Entry 3HGK (X-ray diffraction, 3.30 A resolution); this record covers chains A and F.

Chain A:
Protein: Protein kinase
From: Solanum pimpinellifolium
Reference sequence: Q40234 (Q40234_SOLPI); numbering as in UniProt (aligned over 1-321)
Chain sequence (327 residues; row label = number of the first residue in the row):
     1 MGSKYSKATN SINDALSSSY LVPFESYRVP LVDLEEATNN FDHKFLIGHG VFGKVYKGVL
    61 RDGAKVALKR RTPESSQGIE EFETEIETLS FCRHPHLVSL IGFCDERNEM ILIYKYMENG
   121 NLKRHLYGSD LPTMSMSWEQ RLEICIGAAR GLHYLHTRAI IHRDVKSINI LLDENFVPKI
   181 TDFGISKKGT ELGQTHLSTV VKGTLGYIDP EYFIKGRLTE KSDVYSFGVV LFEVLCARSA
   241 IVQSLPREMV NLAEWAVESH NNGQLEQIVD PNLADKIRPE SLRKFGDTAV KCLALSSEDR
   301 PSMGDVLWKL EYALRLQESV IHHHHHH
Not modelled in the structure: 1-30, 319-327
Sequence notes: engineered mutation Gly193 (Asp in Q40234); expression tag (322-327)
Modified positions: Ser198 (phosphoserine; SEP); Thr199 (phosphothreonine; TPO)
From the paper describing this entry:
  - mutagenesis - L205A/F213A: abolished binding to AvrPtoB
  - mutagenesis - L205A/F213A, K215D, N251K: unchanged binding to AvrPto
  - mutagenesis - V242D, V242W: unchanged binding to AvrPtoB1-307
  - mutagenesis - H49E/V51E, H49E/V51D: abolished binding to AvrPto
  - mutagenesis - R238A, I241D, W255D: decreased stability
  - mutagenesis - Y207D: increased signaling
  - post-translational modification sites: Thr199
  - mutagenesis - H49E/V51D, K215D, V242D, V242W: unchanged binding to Effector protein hopAB2 (chain F)
  - mutagenesis - R238A, I241D, W255D: abolished binding to Effector protein hopAB2 (chain F)
  - mutagenesis - R238A: decreased expression

Chain F:
Protein: Effector protein hopAB2
From: Pseudomonas syringae pv. tomato
Notes: EC 6.3.2.-
Reference sequence: Q8RSY1 (HPAB2_PSESM); residue numbers follow UniProt; this construct covers 121-205
Chain sequence (85 residues; each row starts with the number of its first residue):
   121 PRRGAVAHAN SIVQQLVSEG ADISHTRNML RNAMNGDAVA FSRVEQNIFR QHFPNMPMHG
   181 ISRDSELAIE LRGALRRAVH QQAAS
Not modelled in the structure: 121-123, 201-205
From the paper describing this entry:
  - mutagenesis - V159D, I181D: abolished binding to Protein kinase (chain A)
  - mutagenesis - P174D: decreased binding to Protein kinase (chain A)
  - mutagenesis - D157A: unchanged binding to Protein kinase (chain A)
  - mutagenesis - M176D, I181D: abolished signaling in response to AvrPtoB-induced resistance

Interface between chain A and chain F:
Residue-residue contacts (28; chain A residue first):
  Val51(A) - Asn152(F)
  Val51(A) - Asp157(F)
  Asp164(A) - Ala158(F)
  Val200(A) - Phe161(F)
  Val201(A) - Ala160(F)
  Val201(A) - Gln166(F)
  Lys202(A) - Val159(F)
  Lys202(A) - Ala160(F)
  Gly203(A) - Ala158(F)
  Gly203(A) - Val159(F)  hydrogen bond (backbone-backbone)
  Thr204(A) - Gly156(F)
  Thr204(A) - Ala158(F)
  Leu205(A) - Met176(F)
  Leu205(A) - Pro177(F)
  Leu205(A) - Met178(F)
  Leu205(A) - Gly180(F)
  Leu205(A) - Ile181(F)
  Phe213(A) - Gln166(F)
  Phe213(A) - Arg170(F)
  Phe213(A) - Met176(F)  hydrophobic
  Phe213(A) - Pro177(F)  hydrophobic
  Val242(A) - Met178(F)
  Val242(A) - His179(F)
  Ser244(A) - Ser182(F)  hydrogen bond
  Val250(A) - His179(F)
  Asn251(A) - Met178(F)  hydrogen bond (side chain-backbone)
  Glu254(A) - Met178(F)
  Glu254(A) - His179(F)  salt bridge
Other interface residues (no listed pair), chain A (19 interface residues in all): Phe52, Lys166, Ile185, Gly206, Tyr225
Other interface residues (no listed pair), chain F (17 interface residues in all): Ala153
The authors on this interface:
  - specific contacts: Phe213(A)-Pro177(F) (hydrophobic contact), Phe213(A)-Arg170(F)
  - hot spots on chain A (mutagenesis) - L205A, F213A: decreased binding to Effector protein hopAB2 (chain F)

Overview:
19 residues of chain A face 17 of chain F across their interface, with 3 hydrogen bonds and 1 salt bridge.
Polar contacts include Glu254(A)-His179(F), Ser244(A)-Ser182(F) and Asn251(A)-Met178(F). The authors report a
hydrophobic contact between Phe213(A) and Pro177(F); a contact between Phe213(A) and Arg170(F). From the
paper: R238A, I241D and W255D of chain A reduce stability; a modification site at Thr199(A); 18 substitutions
were tested in all.
Chain A is Protein kinase (Solanum pimpinellifolium) and chain F is Effector protein hopAB2 (Pseudomonas
syringae pv. tomato); the structure, crystal structure of effect protein AvrptoB complexed with kinase Pto,
was determined by X-ray diffraction together with 3HGL from the same study.
